5O64 - chains H and M of the 4 polymer chains in the assembly; structure by X-ray diffraction, 3.30 A resolution.

Chain H:
Molecule: Reaction center protein H chain
Source organism: Blastochloris viridis
Reference sequence: P06008 (RCEH_BLAVI); residues 2-258 here = UniProt positions 2-258
Sequence (257 residues; numbered 2 to 258; the number before each row is that of its first residue):
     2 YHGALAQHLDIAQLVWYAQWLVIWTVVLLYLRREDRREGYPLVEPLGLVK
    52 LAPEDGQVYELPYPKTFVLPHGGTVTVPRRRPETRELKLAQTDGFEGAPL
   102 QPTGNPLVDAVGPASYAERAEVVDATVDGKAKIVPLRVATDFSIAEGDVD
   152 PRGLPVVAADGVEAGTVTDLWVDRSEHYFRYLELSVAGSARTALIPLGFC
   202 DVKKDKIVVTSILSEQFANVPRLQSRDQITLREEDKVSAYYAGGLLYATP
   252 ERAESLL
Disordered / not traced: 46-53
Glycans and other covalent adducts: N-formylmethionine (FME) linked to Tyr-2
Residues lining bound ligands: heptane-1,2,3-triol (HTO): His-3, Gly-4, Ala-5

Chain M:
Molecule: Reaction center protein M chain
Source organism: Blastochloris viridis
Reference sequence: P06010 (RCEM_BLAVI); residues 1-323 here correspond to UniProt positions 2-324 (UniProt number = residue number + 1)
Sequence (323 residues; numbered 1 to 323; the number before each row is that of its first residue):
     1 ADYQTIYTQIQARGPHITVSGEWGDNDRVGKPFYSYWLGKIGDAQIGPIY
    51 LGASGIAAFAFGSTAILIILFNMAAEVHFDPLQFFRQFFWLGLYPPKAQY
   101 GMGIPPLHDGGWWLMAGLFMTLSLGSWWIRVYSRARALGLGTHIAWNFAA
   151 AIFFVLCIGCIHPTLVGSWSEGVPFGIWPHIDWLTAFSIRYGNFYYCPWH
   201 GFSIGFAYGCGLLFAAHGATILAVARFGGDREIEQITDRGTAVERAALFW
   251 RWTIGFNATIESVHRWGWFFSLMVMVSASVGILLTGTFVDNWYLWCVKHG
   301 AAPDYPAYLPATPDPASLPGAPK
Ion coordination: Fe2+: His-217, Glu-232, His-264 (shared with 2 residues of chain L)
Residues lining bound ligands:
  - bacteriochlorophyll b (BCB), molecule 1: Leu-38, Ile-46, Met-120, Phe-154, Val-155, Ile-158, Val-173, Ile-177, Trp-178, His-180, Ile-181, Trp-183, Leu-184
  - bacteriochlorophyll b (BCB), molecule 2: Gly-62, Ala-65, Ile-66, Ile-69, Met-120, Leu-124, Phe-148, Ala-151, Ile-152, Phe-154, Val-155, Ile-158, Phe-175, Trp-183, Leu-184, Thr-185, Phe-187, Ser-188, Asn-193, Phe-194, Tyr-195, Cys-197, Trp-199, His-200, Ser-203, Ile-204, Ala-207, Tyr-208, Val-274, Met-275, Ala-278, Gly-281, Ile-282
  - bacteriochlorophyll b (BCB), molecule 3: Leu-184, Tyr-195, Tyr-208
  - bacteriochlorophyll b (BCB), molecule 4: Tyr-195, His-200, Gly-201, Ile-204, Gly-205, Tyr-208, Gly-209, Leu-212, Phe-270
  - bacteriopheophytin b (BPB), molecule 1: Ile-46, Ile-49, Ala-58, Phe-59, Gly-62, Ser-123, Leu-124, Trp-127, Val-131, Ile-144, Asn-147, Phe-148, Ala-151, Ser-271, Val-274, Met-275
  - bacteriopheophytin b (BPB), molecule 2: Tyr-208, Gly-211, Leu-212, Ala-215, Ala-216, Trp-250, Thr-253, Ile-254
  - diacyl glycerol (DGA): Phe-88, Phe-89, Ile-177
  - heptane-1,2,3-triol (HTO): Ala-1, Asp-2, Thr-5, Ile-6
  - menaquinone-7 (MQ7): Leu-212, Leu-213, Ala-216, His-217, Thr-220, Val-243, Ala-246, Ala-247, Trp-250, Thr-253, Ile-254, Phe-256, Asn-257, Ala-258, Thr-259, Ile-260, Val-263, Trp-266, Phe-270
  - 15-cis-1,2-dihydroneurosporene (NS5): Ile-66, Ile-69, Leu-70, Met-73, Phe-88, Trp-113, Leu-114, Gly-117, Leu-118, Met-120, Thr-121, Val-155, Leu-156, Ile-158, Gly-159, Cys-160, Trp-169, Val-173, Pro-174, Phe-175, Gly-176, Ile-177, His-180
Curated features (UniProtKB/Swiss-Prot):
  - binding site ((7R,8Z)-bacteriochlorophyll b): His-180, His-200
  - binding site (Fe cation): His-217, Glu-232, His-264
  - binding site (a ubiquinone): Trp-250

Interface between chain H and chain M:
Pairs across the interface (125; chain H residue first):
  His-3(H) with Thr-287(M)
  Gly-4(H) with Phe-288(M)
  Asp-11(H) with Trp-295(M), hydrogen bond; Lys-298(M), salt bridge; His-299(M), salt bridge
  Ile-12(H) with Phe-288(M), hydrophobic
  Ala-13(H) with Trp-199(M); Val-289(M), hydrophobic; Trp-295(M)
  Gln-14(H) with Trp-295(M); His-299(M)
  Val-16(H) with Trp-199(M), hydrophobic; Val-280(M), hydrophobic; Leu-284(M), hydrophobic
  Trp-17(H) with Pro-198(M), hydrophobic; Trp-199(M)
  Gln-20(H) with Trp-199(M), hydrogen bond; Phe-202(M); Met-273(M); Ser-277(M), hydrogen bond
  Trp-21(H) with Phe-202(M)
  Ile-24(H) with Phe-202(M), hydrophobic
  Val-27(H) with Phe-269(M), hydrophobic
  Val-28(H) with Trp-266(M), hydrophobic
  Tyr-31(H) with Arg-265(M), hydrogen bond
  Leu-32(H) with Arg-265(M); Trp-266(M), hydrophobic; Phe-269(M), hydrophobic
  Arg-33(H) with Phe-256(M); Asn-257(M), hydrogen bond (side chain-backbone); Trp-266(M)
  Glu-35(H) with Thr-259(M); Ser-262(M); Arg-265(M), salt bridge
  Asp-36(H) with Asn-257(M); Ala-258(M); Thr-259(M); Ser-262(M), hydrogen bond; Trp-266(M), hydrogen bond
  Glu-39(H) with Gln-235(M); Ile-236(M); Arg-239(M), salt bridge; Thr-259(M)
  Tyr-41(H) with Arg-251(M), hydrogen bond
  Leu-43(H) with Arg-251(M)
  Lys-66(H) with Glu-261(M), salt bridge; Arg-265(M)
  Phe-68(H) with Ile-236(M), hydrophobic; Thr-237(M); Glu-261(M)
  Leu-70(H) with Thr-237(M)
  Val-76(H) with Thr-237(M)
  Arg-82(H) with Asp-238(M), salt bridge; Arg-239(M)
  Pro-114(H) with Arg-245(M), hydrogen bond (backbone-side chain)
  Ser-116(H) with Thr-241(M); Arg-245(M), hydrogen bond (backbone-side chain)
  Ala-118(H) with Arg-239(M); Gly-240(M); Thr-241(M); Glu-244(M)
  Arg-120(H) with Glu-234(M), hydrogen bond (side chain-backbone); Gln-235(M); Asp-238(M), hydrogen bond (side chain-backbone); Arg-239(M); Gly-240(M)
  Ala-121(H) with Asp-238(M), hydrogen bond (backbone-side chain)
  Asp-125(H) with Arg-231(M), salt bridge; Glu-234(M)
  Lys-133(H) with Arg-231(M); Glu-234(M), salt bridge
  Ile-134(H) with Arg-231(M)
  Asp-142(H) with Pro-15(M)
  Phe-143(H) with Arg-13(M); Gly-14(M)
  Ser-144(H) with Ala-12(M); Arg-13(M), hydrogen bond (backbone-backbone)
  Ile-145(H) with Ile-10(M), hydrophobic; Gln-11(M)
  Ala-146(H) with Gln-11(M); Arg-13(M)
  Glu-147(H) with Tyr-36(M)
  Gly-148(H) with Tyr-36(M)
  Asp-149(H) with Gln-9(M); Ile-10(M); Gln-11(M), hydrogen bond (side chain-backbone); Tyr-36(M), hydrogen bond; Lys-40(M), salt bridge
  Val-150(H) with Ile-10(M)
  Pro-152(H) with Ile-10(M), hydrophobic
  Leu-171(H) with Ile-10(M), hydrophobic
  Arg-175(H) with Ile-17(M)
  Glu-177(H) with Arg-231(M)
  His-178(H) with Ala-12(M); Gly-14(M); Pro-15(M), hydrogen bond (side chain-backbone); Ile-17(M)
  Tyr-179(H) with Gln-4(M), hydrogen bond; Thr-8(M)
  Phe-180(H) with Gln-4(M); Ile-10(M); Gln-11(M); Ala-12(M), hydrophobic
  Arg-181(H) with Asp-230(M), salt bridge; Arg-231(M)
  Leu-198(H) with Gln-4(M); Gln-9(M)
  Gly-199(H) with Asp-2(M); Arg-226(M), hydrogen bond (backbone-side chain)
  Phe-200(H) with Arg-226(M)
  Cys-201(H) with Gln-9(M), hydrogen bond (backbone-side chain)
  Asp-202(H) with Tyr-3(M); Gln-9(M)
  Val-203(H) with Gln-9(M), hydrogen bond (backbone-side chain); Ile-10(M), hydrophobic
  Leu-232(H) with Arg-231(M); Asp-238(M)
  Glu-235(H) with Arg-231(M), salt bridge
  Asp-236(H) with Gly-240(M); Thr-241(M), hydrogen bond (side chain-backbone)
  Ser-239(H) with Arg-226(M); Phe-227(M)
  Ala-240(H) with Arg-245(M)
  Ala-243(H) with Phe-227(M), hydrophobic
  Leu-246(H) with Arg-226(M)
Also at the interface, not in a pair above, chain H (75 interface residues in all): His-9, Arg-38, Gly-40, Ala-115, Tyr-117, Glu-119, Val-128, Val-173, Asp-174, Ser-176, Pro-197
Also at the interface, not in a pair above, chain M (56 interface residues in all): Ala-1, Val-19, Asp-43, Phe-206, Trp-292

Summary:
The interface between chain H and chain M involves 75 residues on one side and 56 on the other; the contacts
include 22 hydrogen bonds and 11 salt bridges. Polar pairs include Asp-11(H)/Lys-298(M), Asp-11(H)/His-299(M)
and Glu-35(H)/Arg-265(M). Ligands of chain H: heptane-1,2,3-triol.
Here chain H is Reaction center protein H chain and chain M is Reaction center protein M chain, both from
Blastochloris viridis. Entry 5O64 (From macrocrystals to microcrystals: a strategy for membrane protein serial
crystallography) was determined by X-ray diffraction together with 5NJ4 and 5O4C from the same study.
